6N09 - chains B and JF of the 60 polymer chains in the assembly; structure by electron microscopy, 3.50 A resolution.

# Chain B
Name: Microcompartments protein
Organism: Haliangium ochraceum (strain DSM 14365 / JCM 11303 / SMP-2)
UniProt: D0LID6 (D0LID6_HALO1); residues 1-212 here = UniProt positions 1-212
Chain sequence (212 residues; numbered 1 to 212; the number before each row is that of its first residue):
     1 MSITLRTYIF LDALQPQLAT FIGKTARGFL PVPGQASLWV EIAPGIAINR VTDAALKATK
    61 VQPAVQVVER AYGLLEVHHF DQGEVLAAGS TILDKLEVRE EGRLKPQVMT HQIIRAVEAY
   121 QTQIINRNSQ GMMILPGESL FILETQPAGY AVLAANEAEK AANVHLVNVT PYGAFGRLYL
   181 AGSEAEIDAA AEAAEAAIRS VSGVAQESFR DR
Unresolved in the structure: 1-3, 206-212

# Chain JF
Name: Microcompartments protein
Organism: Haliangium ochraceum (strain DSM 14365 / JCM 11303 / SMP-2)
UniProt: D0LID5 (D0LID5_HALO1); residues 1-99 here = UniProt positions 1-99
Chain sequence (99 residues; row label = number of the first residue in the row):
     1 MADALGMIEV RGFVGMVEAA DAMVKAAKVE LIGYEKTGGG YVTAVVRGDV AAVKAATEAG
    61 QRAAERVGEV VAVHVIPRPH VNVDAALPLG RTPGMDKSA
Unresolved in the structure: 1, 94-99
Curated features (UniProtKB/Swiss-Prot):
  - mutagenesis: Lys28 (K28A: Forms larger hexamer patches, increases hexamer stacking), Arg78 (R78A: Forms smaller hexamer patches)

# Interface between chain B and chain JF
Contacting residue pairs (7):
  Arg115(B) with Ala55(JF); Glu58(JF), salt bridge
  Ala116(B) with Lys25(JF); Ala26(JF); Ala27(JF)
  Glu184(B) with Ala51(JF)
  Ala185(B) with Ala51(JF), hydrophobic
Also at the interface, not in a pair above, chain JF (7 interface residues in all): Ala52

# Overview
Chain B and chain JF form an interface of 4 and 7 residues respectively; the contacts include 1 salt bridge.
Its one salt-bridged contact is Arg115(B)-Glu58(JF). From UniProt: 2 mutagenesis sites on chain JF.
Here chain B is Microcompartments protein and chain JF is Microcompartments protein, both from Haliangium
ochraceum (strain DSM 14365 / JCM 11303 / SMP-2). Entry 6N09 (Cryo-EM structure of the HO BMC shell: subregion
classified for BMC-T: TD-TDTDTD) was determined by electron microscopy together with 6MZU, 6MZV, 6MZX, 6MZY,
6N06, 6N07, 6N0F and 6N0G from the same study.
